Entry 8BEE (electron microscopy, 2.04 A resolution); this record covers chains C and V of the 10 polymer chains in the assembly.

Chain C:
Molecule: NADH dehydrogenase [ubiquinone] iron-sulfur protein 3
From: Arabidopsis thaliana
Notes: EC 7.1.1.2
UniProt: Q95748 (NDUS3_ARATH); residues 1-190 here = UniProt positions 1-190
Sequence (190 residues; row label = number of the first residue in the row):
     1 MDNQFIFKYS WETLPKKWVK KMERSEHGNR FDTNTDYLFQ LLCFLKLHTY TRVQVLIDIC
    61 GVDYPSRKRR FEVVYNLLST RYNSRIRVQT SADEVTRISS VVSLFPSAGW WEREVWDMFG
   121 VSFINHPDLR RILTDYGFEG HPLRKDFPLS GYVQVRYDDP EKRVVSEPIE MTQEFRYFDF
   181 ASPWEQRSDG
Disordered / not traced: 182-190

Chain V:
Molecule: Probable NADH dehydrogenase [ubiquinone] 1 alpha subcomplex subunit 5, mitochondrial
From: Arabidopsis thaliana
UniProt: Q9FLX7 (NDUA5_ARATH); residues 1-169 here = UniProt positions 1-169
Sequence (169 residues; each row starts with the number of its first residue):
     1 MFLRAIGRPL LAKVKQTTGI VGLDVVPNAR AVLIDLYSKT LKEIQAVPED EGYRKAVESF
    61 TRQRLNVCKE EEDWEMIEKR LGCGQVEELI EEARDELTLI GKMIEWDPWG VPDDYECEVI
   121 ENDAPIPKHV PQHRPGPLPE QFYKTLEGLI AESKTEIPAA TPSDPQLKE
Disordered / not traced: 1-11, 152-169

Interface between chain C and chain V:
Pairs across the interface (77):
  Met1(C) with Pro135(V); Gly136(V); Leu138(V)
  Phe5(C) with Phe142(V); Tyr143(V), hydrophobic; Leu146(V), hydrophobic
  Phe7(C) with Val119(V), hydrophobic; Glu121(V)
  Lys8(C) with Ile150(V)
  Tyr9(C) with Ala56(V); Phe60(V); Leu146(V), hydrophobic; Leu149(V), hydrophobic
  Trp11(C) with Tyr115(V); Cys117(V), hydrophobic
  Glu12(C) with Gly52(V); Leu149(V); Ile150(V)
  Thr13(C) with Tyr53(V); Ala56(V); Leu149(V)
  Pro15(C) with Met103(V), hydrophobic; Pro108(V)
  Lys16(C) with Tyr115(V), hydrogen bond (backbone-side chain)
  Lys17(C) with Pro108(V); Pro112(V)
  Trp18(C) with Met103(V), hydrophobic; Pro108(V)
  Val19(C) with Tyr115(V)
  Lys20(C) with Cys117(V); Glu118(V), hydrogen bond (backbone-backbone)
  Lys21(C) with Glu118(V)
  Met22(C) with Glu118(V), hydrogen bond (backbone-backbone); Val119(V); Ile120(V), hydrogen bond (backbone-backbone)
  Glu23(C) with Ile120(V); Asn122(V)
  Arg24(C) with Ile120(V), hydrogen bond (backbone-backbone); Glu121(V), salt bridge; Asn122(V), hydrogen bond (backbone-backbone)
  Ser25(C) with Asn122(V)
  Glu26(C) with Ala124(V); Ile126(V); Gln132(V)
  His27(C) with Ile126(V)
  Gln40(C) with Trp106(V), hydrogen bond
  Cys43(C) with Lys102(V); Trp106(V), hydrophobic
  Phe44(C) with Tyr53(V), hydrophobic; Leu99(V), hydrophobic; Met103(V), hydrophobic
  Leu47(C) with Asp95(V); Thr98(V); Leu99(V), hydrophobic
  His48(C) with Tyr53(V); Val57(V); Phe60(V); Glu96(V), salt bridge; Leu99(V)
  Thr49(C) with Phe60(V); Arg64(V); Glu92(V); Glu96(V), hydrogen bond
  Tyr50(C) with Phe60(V); Gln141(V); Phe142(V), hydrophobic; Thr145(V), hydrogen bond
  Arg52(C) with Glu92(V); Asp95(V), salt bridge
  Arg81(C) with Cys83(V); Glu92(V), salt bridge
  Tyr82(C) with Pro135(V); Leu138(V), hydrophobic; Phe142(V)
  Asn83(C) with His133(V), hydrogen bond; Pro135(V)
  Arg85(C) with His133(V), hydrogen bond
Interface residues without a listed pair, chain C (35 interface residues in all): Asp2, Leu78
Interface residues without a listed pair, chain V (42 interface residues in all): Asp107, Val111, Glu116, Arg134

In short:
Chain C and chain V form an interface of 35 and 42 residues respectively; the contacts include 11 hydrogen
bonds and 4 salt bridges. Polar pairs include Arg24(C)-Glu121(V), His48(C)-Glu96(V) and Arg52(C)-Asp95(V).
Here chain C is NADH dehydrogenase [ubiquinone] iron-sulfur protein 3 and chain V is Probable NADH
dehydrogenase [ubiquinone] 1 alpha subcomplex subunit 5, mitochondrial, both from Arabidopsis thaliana. Entry
8BEE (Cryo-EM structure of the Arabidopsis thaliana I+III2 supercomplex (CI peripheral core)) was determined
by electron microscopy together with 8BED, 8BEF, 8BEH, 8BEL, 8BEP, 8BPX, 8BQ5 and 8BQ6 from the same study.
